PDB entry 8TTT | X-ray diffraction, 2.35 A resolution | chains A and B

[Chain A]
Molecule: Sorting nexin-27
Organism: Homo sapiens
UniProt: Q96L92 (SNX27_HUMAN), isoform Q96L92-3; residue numbers follow UniProt; this construct covers 271-528
Amino-acid sequence (261 residues; row label = number of the first residue in the row):
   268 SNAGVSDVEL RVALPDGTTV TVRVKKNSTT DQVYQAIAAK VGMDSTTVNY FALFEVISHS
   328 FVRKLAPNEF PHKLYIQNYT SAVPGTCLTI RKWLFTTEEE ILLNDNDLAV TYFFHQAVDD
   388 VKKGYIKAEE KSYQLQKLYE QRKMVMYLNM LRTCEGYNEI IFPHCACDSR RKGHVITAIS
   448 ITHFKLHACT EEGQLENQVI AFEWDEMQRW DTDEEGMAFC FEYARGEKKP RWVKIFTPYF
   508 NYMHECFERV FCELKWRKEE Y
Disordered / not traced: 268-272
Construct notes: expression tag (268-270)
Modified positions: Cys487 (S-dimethylarsinoyl-cysteine; CAF); Cys519 (S-dimethylarsinoyl-cysteine; CAF)
Reported in the primary citation:
  - mutagenesis - K495D, K496D, K501D: decreased binding to SNX6
  - mutagenesis - R498D: decreased binding to WASH and ESCPE-1 complexes

[Chain B]
Molecule: Fam21A repeat 15 peptide
UniProt: Q641Q2 (WAC2A_HUMAN); residue numbers follow UniProt; this construct covers 1124-1140
Amino-acid sequence (17 residues; numbered 1124 to 1140; the number before each row is that of its first residue):
  1124 RGEADLFDSG DIFSTGT
Disordered / not traced: 1124-1132, 1139-1140
Swiss-Prot annotation at these positions:
  - motif: Leu1129 to Phe1136 (LFa 15)

[Interface between chain A and chain B]
Pairs across the interface - 15 pairs, chain A then chain B:
  Ser436(A) with Gly1133(B); Asp1134(B); Ile1135(B), hydrogen bond (backbone-backbone)
  Arg437(A) with Asp1134(B); Phe1136(B)
  Arg438(A) with Asp1134(B), hydrogen bond (backbone-side chain)
  Val442(A) with Phe1136(B), hydrophobic
  Leu453(A) with Phe1136(B)
  Ala455(A) with Phe1136(B), hydrophobic
  Gln465(A) with Phe1136(B)
  Ile467(A) with Ile1135(B), hydrophobic; Phe1136(B), hydrophobic
  Tyr490(A) with Ile1135(B)
  Arg498(A) with Gly1133(B), hydrogen bond (side chain-backbone); Ile1135(B)
Other interface residues (no listed pair), chain A (14 interface residues in all): His454, Val466, Phe469, Val500
Interface features reported in the paper:
  - hot spots on chain A (mutagenesis) - R437D, R498D: abolished binding to Fam21A repeat 15 peptide (chain B)

[Summary]
Chain A and chain B form an interface of 14 and 4 residues respectively; the contacts include 3 hydrogen
bonds. Among the polar pairs are Arg438(A)-Asp1134(B), Arg498(A)-Gly1133(B) and Ser436(A)-Ile1135(B). From the
paper: K495D, K496D and K501D of chain A reduce binding to SNX6; R437D and R498D of chain A abolish binding to
Fam21A repeat 15 peptide (chain B).
Chain A is Sorting nexin-27 (Homo sapiens) and chain B is Fam21A repeat 15 peptide; the structure, Structure
of SNX27 FERM complexed with Fam21A repeat 15 (1124-1140), was determined by X-ray diffraction, deposited
together with 8TTA, 8TTC, 8TTD, 8TTU and 8TTV.
